2W6I - chains D and G of the 9 polymer chains in the assembly; structure by X-ray diffraction, 4.00 A resolution.

Chain D:
Molecule: ATP synthase subunit beta, mitochondrial
From: Bos taurus
Notes: EC 3.6.3.14
UniProtKB: P00829 (ATPB_BOVIN); residues -49 to 478 here correspond to UniProt positions 1-528 (UniProt number = residue number + 50)
Chain sequence (528 residues; numbered -49 to 478; the number before each row is that of its first residue; numbers below 1 keep their minus sign (Met-49 is residue -49)):
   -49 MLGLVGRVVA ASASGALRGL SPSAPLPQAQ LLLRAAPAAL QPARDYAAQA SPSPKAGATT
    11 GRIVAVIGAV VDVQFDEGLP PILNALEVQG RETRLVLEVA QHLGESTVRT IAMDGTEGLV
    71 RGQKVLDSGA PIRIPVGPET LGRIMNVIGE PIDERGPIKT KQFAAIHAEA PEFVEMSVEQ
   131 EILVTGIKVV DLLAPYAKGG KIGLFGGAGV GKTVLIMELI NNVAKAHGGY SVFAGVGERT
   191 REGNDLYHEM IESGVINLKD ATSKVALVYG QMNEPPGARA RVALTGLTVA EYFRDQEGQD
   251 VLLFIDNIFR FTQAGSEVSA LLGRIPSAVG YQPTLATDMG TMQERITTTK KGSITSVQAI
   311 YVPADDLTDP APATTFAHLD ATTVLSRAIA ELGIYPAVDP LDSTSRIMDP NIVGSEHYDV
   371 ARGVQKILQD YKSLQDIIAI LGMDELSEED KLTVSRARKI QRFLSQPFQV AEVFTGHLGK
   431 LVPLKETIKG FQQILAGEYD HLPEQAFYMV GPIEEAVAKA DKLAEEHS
Not modelled in the structure: -49 to 8, 476-478
Swiss-Prot annotation at these positions:
  - binding site (ADP): Gly159, Val160, Gly161, Lys162, Thr163, Val164
  - binding site (ATP): Gly159, Gly161, Lys162, Thr163, Val164, Arg189
  - binding site (phosphate): Gly159, Val160, Gly161, Lys162, Thr163
  - binding site (Mg(2+)): Thr163, Glu188
  - modified residue: Lys74 (N6-acetyllysine), Lys111 (N6-acetyllysine), Lys148 (N6-acetyllysine), Lys209 (N6-acetyllysine), Lys214 (N6-acetyllysine), Thr262 (Phosphothreonine), Ser365 (Phosphoserine), Lys376 (N6-acetyllysine), Ser383 (Phosphoserine), Lys430 (N6-acetyllysine), Lys435 (N6-acetyllysine), Lys472 (N6-acetyllysine)
  - glycosylation: Ser56 (O-linked (GlcNAc) serine)

Chain G:
Molecule: ATP synthase subunit gamma, mitochondrial
From: Bos taurus
Notes: EC 3.6.3.14
UniProtKB: P05631 (ATPG_BOVIN); residues -24 to 273 here correspond to UniProt positions 1-298 (UniProt number = residue number + 25)
Chain sequence (298 residues; row label = number of the first residue in the row; numbers below 1 keep their minus sign (Met-24 is residue -24)):
   -24 MFSRAGVAGL SAWTVQPQWI QVRNMATLKD ITRRLKSIKN IQKITKSMKM VAAAKYARAE
    36 RELKPARVYG VGSLALYEKA DIKTPEDKKK HLIIGVSSDR GLCGAIHSSV AKQMKSEAAN
    96 LAAAGKEVKI IGVGDKIRSI LHRTHSDQFL VTFKEVGRRP PTFGDASVIA LELLNSGYEF
   156 DEGSIIFNRF RSVISYKTEE KPIFSLDTIS SAESMSIYDD IDADVLRNYQ EYSLANIIYY
   216 SLKESTTSEQ SARMTAMDNA SKNASEMIDK LTLTFNRTRQ AVITKELIEI ISGAAALD
Not modelled in the structure: -24 to 0, 62-66, 97-100, 273
Swiss-Prot annotation at these positions:
  - modified residue: Lys14 (N6-acetyllysine), Lys24 (N6-succinyllysine), Lys30 (N6-acetyllysine), Lys90 (N6-acetyllysine), Ser121 (Phosphoserine), Lys129 (N6-acetyllysine), Lys172 (N6-acetyllysine), Lys245 (N6-succinyllysine)

How chain D and chain G interact:
Pairs across the interface (20; chain D residue first):
  Ala270(D) with Leu272(G)
  Gly273(D) with Leu272(G)
  Arg274(D) with Leu272(G)
  Ile275(D) with Ala269(G), hydrophobic; Leu272(G)
  Pro276(D) with Ile265(G); Gly268(G); Ala269(G)
  Ser277(D) with Ile265(G)
  Ala278(D) with Glu261(G); Ile265(G), hydrophobic
  Val279(D) with Glu261(G)
  Ser383(D) with Lys11(G)
  Asp386(D) with Arg8(G), salt bridge; Ser12(G)
  Ile387(D) with Asn15(G)
  Leu391(D) with Thr20(G)
  Asp394(D) with Lys111(G), salt bridge
  Glu395(D) with Arg75(G), salt bridge; Arg133(G), salt bridge
Also at the interface, not in a pair above, chain D (16 interface residues in all): Gln385, Ile390
Also at the interface, not in a pair above, chain G (17 interface residues in all): Ile16, Ile19, Met23, Leu77

Summary:
16 residues of chain D face 17 of chain G across their interface; the contacts include 4 salt bridges. Polar
pairs include Asp386(D)-Arg8(G), Asp394(D)-Lys111(G) and Glu395(D)-Arg75(G).
Here chain D is ATP synthase subunit beta, mitochondrial and chain G is ATP synthase subunit gamma,
mitochondrial, both from Bos taurus. Entry 2W6I (Low resolution structures of bovine mitochondrial F1-ATPase
during controlled dehydration: Hydration State 4B) was determined by X-ray diffraction together with 2W6E,
2W6F, 2W6G, 2W6H and 2W6J from the same study.
